Entry 5DBY (X-ray diffraction, 2.35 A resolution); this record covers chain A.

[Chain A]
Name: Serum albumin
Organism: Equus caballus
Reference sequence: F7BAY6 (F7BAY6_HORSE); residues 1-583 here correspond to UniProt positions 25-607 (UniProt number = residue number + 24)
Chain sequence (583 residues; row label = number of the first residue in the row):
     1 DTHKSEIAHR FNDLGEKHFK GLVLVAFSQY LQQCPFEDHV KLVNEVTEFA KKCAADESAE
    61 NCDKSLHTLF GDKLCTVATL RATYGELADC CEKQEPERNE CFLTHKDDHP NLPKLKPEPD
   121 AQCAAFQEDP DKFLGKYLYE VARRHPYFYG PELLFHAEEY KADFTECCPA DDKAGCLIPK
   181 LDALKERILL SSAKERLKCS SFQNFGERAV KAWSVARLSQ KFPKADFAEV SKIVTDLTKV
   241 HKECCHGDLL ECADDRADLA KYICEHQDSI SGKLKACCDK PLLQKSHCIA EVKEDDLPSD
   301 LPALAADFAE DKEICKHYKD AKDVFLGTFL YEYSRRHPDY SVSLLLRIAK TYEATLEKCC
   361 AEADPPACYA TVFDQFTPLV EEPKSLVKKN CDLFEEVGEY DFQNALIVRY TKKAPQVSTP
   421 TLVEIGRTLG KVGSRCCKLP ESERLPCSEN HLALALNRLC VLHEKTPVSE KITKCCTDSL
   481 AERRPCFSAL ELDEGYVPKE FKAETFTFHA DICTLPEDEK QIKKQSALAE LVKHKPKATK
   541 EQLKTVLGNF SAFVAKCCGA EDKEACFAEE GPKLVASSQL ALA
Disordered / not traced: 1-3
Disulfide bonds: C53-C62, C75-C91, C90-C101, C123-C168, C167-C176, C199-C245, C244-C252, C264-C278, C277-C288, C315-C360, C359-C368, C391-C437, C436-C447, C460-C476, C475-C486, C513-C558, C557-C566
Residues lining bound ligands:
  - diclofenac (DIF; 2-[2,6-dichlorophenyl)amino]benzeneacetic acid): L393, V397, D401, N404, A405, V408, R409, K540, E541, L543, K544
  - (2S)-2-hydroxybutanedioic acid (LMR): K194, W213, R217, K221, A290, E291, H451
  - malonate ion (MLI), molecule 1: L189, L190, A193, T428, V432, H451, L454, A455, R458
  - malonate ion (MLI), molecule 2: F205, G206, E207, R208
  - malonate ion (MLI), molecule 3: P302, A303, L304, A305, R336, F373
  - malonate ion (MLI), molecule 4: Y333, R336, H337
  - malonate ion (MLI), molecule 5: K412, K537, A538, T539, K540
  - naproxen (NPS; (2S)-2-(6-methoxynaphthalen-2-yl)propanoic acid): L386, V387, N390, C391, F402, L406, R409, Y410, K413, L429, V432, G433, C437, S448, L452, R484, F487, S488
  - succinic acid (SIN): Y149, L218, F222, L237, R256, L259, I263, S286, I289, A290

[Summary]
Chain A binds diclofenac, naproxen, 5 copies of malonate ion, succinic acid and (2S)-2-hydroxybutanedioic
acid.
Chain A is Serum albumin (Equus caballus); the structure, Crystal Structure of Equine Serum Albumin in Complex
with Diclofenac and Naproxen Obtained in Displacement Experiment, was determined by X-ray diffraction,
deposited together with 4ZBQ and 4ZBR.
